Entry 3AV2 (X-ray diffraction, 2.80 A resolution); this record covers chains B and J of the 10 polymer chains in the assembly.

Chain B:
Molecule: Histone H4
From: Homo sapiens
UniProtKB: P62805 (H4_HUMAN); residues 0-102 here correspond to UniProt positions 1-103 (UniProt number = residue number + 1)
Amino-acid sequence (106 residues; numbered -3 to 102; the number before each row is that of its first residue; numbers below 1 keep their minus sign (Gly-3 is residue -3)):
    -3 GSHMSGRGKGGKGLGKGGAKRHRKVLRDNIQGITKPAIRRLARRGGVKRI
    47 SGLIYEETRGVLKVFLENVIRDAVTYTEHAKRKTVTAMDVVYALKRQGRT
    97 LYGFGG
Disordered / not traced: -3 to 24
Differences from the reference sequence: expression tag (-3 to -1)
Curated features (UniProtKB/Swiss-Prot):
  - DNA-binding region: Lys16 to Lys20
  - modified residue: Ser1 (N-acetylserine), Arg3 (Asymmetric dimethylarginine), Lys5 (N6-(2-hydroxyisobutyryl)lysine), Lys8 (N6-(2-hydroxyisobutyryl)lysine), Lys12 (N6-(2-hydroxyisobutyryl)lysine), Lys16 (N6-(2-hydroxyisobutyryl)lysine), Lys20 (N6,N6,N6-trimethyllysine), Lys31 (N6-(2-hydroxyisobutyryl)lysine), Lys44 (N6-(2-hydroxyisobutyryl)lysine), Ser47 (Phosphoserine), Tyr51 (Phosphotyrosine), Lys59 (N6-(2-hydroxyisobutyryl)lysine), Lys77 (N6-(2-hydroxyisobutyryl)lysine), Lys79 (N6-(2-hydroxyisobutyryl)lysine), Thr80 (Phosphothreonine), Tyr88 (Phosphotyrosine), Lys91 (N6-(2-hydroxyisobutyryl)lysine)
  - cross-link (Glycyl lysine isopeptide (Lys-Gly)): Lys12 (interchain with G-Cter in SUMO2), Lys20 (interchain with G-Cter in SUMO2), Lys31 (interchain with G-Cter in SUMO2), Lys59 (interchain with G-Cter in SUMO2), Lys79 (interchain with G-Cter in SUMO2), Lys91 (interchain with G-Cter in SUMO2)

Chain J:
Molecule: 146-nt DNA strand
Sequence (146 nucleotides; numbered 147 to 292; the number before each row is that of its first residue):
   147 ATCAATATCCACCTGCAGATTCTACCAAAAGTGTATTTGGAAACTGCTCC
   197 ATCAAAAGGCATGTTCAGCTGAATTCAGCTGAACATGCCTTTTGATGGAG
   247 CAGTTTCCAAATACACTTTTGGTAGAATCTGCAGGTGGATATTGAT

Interface between chain B and chain J:
Contacting residue pairs (12; chain B residue first):
  Arg35(B) - DA228(J)  salt bridge to the phosphate
  Arg45(B) - DT226(J)  base contact
  Arg45(B) - DG227(J)  hydrogen bond to the sugar
  Arg45(B) - DA228(J)  phosphate contact
  Ile46(B) - DG227(J)  sugar contact
  Ile46(B) - DA228(J)  hydrogen bond to the phosphate
  Ser47(B) - DG227(J)  hydrogen bond to the phosphate
  Gly48(B) - DG227(J)  hydrogen bond to the phosphate
  Arg78(B) - DA248(J)  sugar contact
  Lys79(B) - DC247(J)  phosphate contact
  Lys79(B) - DA248(J)  hydrogen bond to the phosphate
  Thr80(B) - DA248(J)  hydrogen bond to the phosphate
Other interface residues (no listed pair), chain B (11 interface residues in all): Arg39, Lys44, Lys77
Other interface residues (no listed pair), chain J (6 interface residues in all): DA229

In short:
The interface between chain B and chain J involves 11 residues on one side and 6 on the other; the contacts
include 6 hydrogen bonds and 1 salt bridge. Polar pairs include Arg45(B)-DG227(J), Ile46(B)-DA228(J) and
Ser47(B)-DG227(J).
Here chain B is Histone H4 (Homo sapiens) and chain J is a 146-nt DNA strand. Entry 3AV2 (The human nucleosome
structure containing the histone variant H3.3) was determined by X-ray diffraction, deposited together with
3AV1.
